4PD4 - chains C and E of the 11 polymer chains in the assembly; structure by X-ray diffraction, 3.04 A resolution.

# Chain C
Name: Cytochrome b
Source organism: Saccharomyces cerevisiae (strain ATCC 204508 / S288c)
UniProt: P00163 (CYB_YEAST); residues 1-385 here = UniProt positions 1-385
Sequence (385 residues; each row starts with the number of its first residue):
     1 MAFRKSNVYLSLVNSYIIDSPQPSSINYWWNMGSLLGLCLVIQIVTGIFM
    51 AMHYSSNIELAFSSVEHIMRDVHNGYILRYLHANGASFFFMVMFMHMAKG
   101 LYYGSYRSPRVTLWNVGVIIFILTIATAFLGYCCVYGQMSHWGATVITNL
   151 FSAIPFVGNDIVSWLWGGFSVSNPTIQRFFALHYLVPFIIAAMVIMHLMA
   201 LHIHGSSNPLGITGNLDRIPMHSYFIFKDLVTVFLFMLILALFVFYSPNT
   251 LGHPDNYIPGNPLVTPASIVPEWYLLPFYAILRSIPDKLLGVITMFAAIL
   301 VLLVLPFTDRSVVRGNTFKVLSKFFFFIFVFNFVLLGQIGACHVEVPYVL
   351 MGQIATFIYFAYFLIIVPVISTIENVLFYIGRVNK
Metal / ion sites: heme Fe site 1: His-82, His-183; heme Fe site 2: His-96, His-197
Ligand contacts:
  - 1,2-Distearoyl-sn-glycerophosphoethanolamine (3PE): Phe-3, Asn-7, Tyr-9, Leu-10, Val-13, Pro-109, Thr-112, Asn-115, Val-116, Ile-119, Met-196, His-204
  - 1,2-diacyl-glycerol-3-sn-phosphate (3PH), molecule 1: Trp-29, Phe-94, Met-95, Met-97, Ala-98, Leu-101, Tyr-102, Tyr-103, Phe-121, Pro-209, Phe-278, Leu-302, Thr-317, Lys-323, Phe-326, Phe-327, Phe-329, Val-330, Phe-333, Tyr-359
  - 1,2-diacyl-glycerol-3-sn-phosphate (3PH), molecule 2: Leu-38, His-222, Ile-226, Phe-227, Leu-230, Val-233, Phe-234
  - 1,2-diacyl-glycerol-3-sn-phosphate (3PH), molecule 3: Ile-42, Val-45, Ile-77, Leu-81, Met-237, Leu-240, Phe-245
  - Atovaquone (AOQ; 2-[trans-4-(4-chlorophenyl)cyclohexyl]-3-hydroxynaphthalene-1,4-dione): Ile-125, Phe-129, Met-139, Trp-142, Gly-143, Val-146, Ile-147, Leu-150, Ile-269, Pro-271, Leu-275, Phe-278, Tyr-279, Leu-282, Met-295, Phe-296, Ile-299
  - heme (HEM), molecule 1: Trp-30, Met-32, Gly-33, Ser-34, Leu-36, Gly-37, Phe-89, Met-93, His-96, Met-97, Lys-99, Ser-105, Tyr-106, Arg-110, Leu-113, Trp-114, Gly-117, Val-118, Ile-120, Phe-121, Ile-190, Val-194, His-197, Leu-198, Leu-201, Ser-206, Ser-207
  - heme (HEM), molecule 2: Leu-40, Gln-43, Ile-44, Gly-47, Ile-48, Met-50, Ala-51, Tyr-54, Val-65, Arg-79, His-82, Ala-83, Ala-86, Phe-89, Thr-127, Ala-128, Gly-131, Tyr-132, Val-135, Phe-180, His-183, Tyr-184, Pro-187, Ile-190, Tyr-274
  - UQ6 (5-(3,7,11,15,19,23-hexamethyl-tetracosa-2,6,10,14,18,22-hexaenyl)-2,3-dimethoxy-6-methyl-benzene-1,4-diol): Tyr-16, Ile-17, Gln-22, Ile-26, Trp-30, Gly-33, Ser-34, Gly-37, Leu-40, Val-41, Ile-44, Val-45, Ile-48, Phe-49, Leu-182, Leu-185, Ala-191, Val-194, Leu-198, Leu-201, Ser-206, Met-221, Phe-225, Asp-229
UniProt features mapped onto this chain:
  - binding site (a ubiquinone): Tyr-16, His-202
  - binding site (heme b): His-82, His-96, His-183, His-197
  - natural variant: Ile-122 (I122T: In strain: ATCC 44821 / 777-3A), Ile-269 (I269ID: In strain: D273-10B/A21)
  - mutagenesis: Gly-131 (G131S: In W7: Causes respiratory deficiency)
From the paper describing this entry:
  - binding site for Atovaquone: Phe-129, Met-139, Trp-142, Gly-143, Val-146, Ile-147, Ile-269, Pro-271, Leu-275, Phe-278, Tyr-279, Leu-282, Met-295, Phe-296, Ile-299
  - contacts within the chain: Phe-278/Ile-299
  - mutagenesis - F129K, Y279A: decreased catalytic activity (citing earlier work)
  - mutagenesis - I147V, L275F, Y279S: decreased binding to Atovaquone (citing earlier work)
  - mutagenesis - L275F: unchanged catalytic activity (citing earlier work)
  - specificity-determining residues: Leu-275, Phe-278 (by similarity / conservation)
  - heme coordination: His-82, His-96, His-183, His-197 (citing earlier work)

# Chain E
Name: Cytochrome b-c1 complex subunit Rieske, mitochondrial
Source organism: Saccharomyces cerevisiae (strain ATCC 204508 / S288c)
Notes: EC 1.10.2.2
UniProt: P08067 (UCRI_YEAST); residues 31-215 here = UniProt positions 31-215
Sequence (185 residues; row label = number of the first residue in the row):
    31 KSTYRTPNFDDVLKENNDADKGRSYAYFMVGAMGLLSSAGAKSTVETFIS
    81 SMTATADVLAMAKVEVNLAAIPLGKNVVVKWQGKPVFIRHRTPHEIQEAN
   131 SVDMSALKDPQTDADRVKDPQWLIMLGICTHLGCVPIGEAGDFGGWFCPC
   181 HGSHYDISGRIRKGPAPLNLEIPAYEFDGDKVIVG
Disulfide bonds: Cys-164/Cys-180
Metal / ion sites: 2Fe-2S cluster Fe: Cys-159, His-161, Cys-178, His-181
Ligand contacts:
  - 1,2-diacyl-glycerol-3-sn-phosphate (3PH), molecule 1: Val-60, Met-63, Gly-64, Ser-67
  - 1,2-diacyl-glycerol-3-sn-phosphate (3PH), molecule 2: Ser-67, Gly-70, Ala-71, Ser-73, Thr-74, Val-75, Thr-77, Phe-78
  - 2Fe-2S cluster (FES): Cys-159, His-161, Leu-162, Gly-163, Cys-164, Cys-178, Cys-180, His-181, Gly-182, Ser-183, Pro-195
UniProt features mapped onto this chain:
  - region: Ala-90 to Lys-93 (Hinge)
  - binding site ([2Fe-2S] cluster): Cys-159, His-161, Cys-178, His-181
  - mutagenesis: Gly-157 (G157D: Loss of activity), Cys-159 (C159S: Loss of activity), His-161 (H161R: Loss of activity), Gly-163 (G163D: Partial loss of activity), Cys-164 (C164S: Loss of activity), Pro-166 (P166L: Partial loss of activity), Cys-178 (C178S/Y: Loss of activity), Pro-179 (P179L: Partial loss of activity), Cys-180 (C180S: Loss of activity), His-181 (H181R: Loss of activity), Ser-183 (S183L: Loss of activity), His-184 (H184R: No loss of activity), 5 further mutagenesis entries in UniProt
From the paper describing this entry:
  - binding site for Atovaquone: His-181
  - 2Fe-2S cluster coordination: His-181

# How chain C and chain E interact
Pairs across the interface (25; chain C residue first):
  Thr-46(C) / Phe-78(E)
  Phe-49(C) / Phe-78(E)
  Phe-49(C) / Ser-81(E)
  Phe-49(C) / Met-82(E)  hydrophobic
  Met-52(C) / Ser-81(E)
  Met-52(C) / Met-82(E)  hydrophobic
  His-53(C) / Ser-81(E)  hydrogen bond (side chain-backbone)
  His-53(C) / Thr-85(E)
  His-67(C) / Thr-85(E)
  His-67(C) / Asp-87(E)  salt bridge
  Asp-71(C) / Ala-86(E)  hydrogen bond (backbone-backbone)
  Asp-71(C) / Asp-87(E)
  Val-72(C) / Ser-81(E)
  Val-72(C) / Thr-85(E)
  His-73(C) / Ser-80(E)
  His-73(C) / Ser-81(E)
  His-73(C) / Thr-83(E)
  His-73(C) / Ala-84(E)  hydrogen bond (side chain-backbone)
  His-73(C) / Ala-86(E)
  Asn-74(C) / Thr-77(E)
  Asn-74(C) / Ser-80(E)
  Leu-78(C) / Phe-78(E)  hydrophobic
  Leu-78(C) / Ser-81(E)
  Leu-230(C) / Met-63(E)  hydrophobic
  Phe-234(C) / Ser-67(E)
Interface residues without a listed pair, chain C (15 interface residues in all): Val-45, Arg-70, Phe-227
Interface residues without a listed pair, chain E (13 interface residues in all): Ile-79

# Summary
15 residues of chain C face 13 of chain E across their interface; the contacts include 3 hydrogen bonds and 1
salt bridge. Polar contacts include His-67(C)/Asp-87(E), His-53(C)/Ser-81(E) and His-73(C)/Ala-84(E). The
paper reports a binding site for Atovaquone at Phe-129(C), Met-139(C) and His-181(E) among others; I147V,
L275F and Y279S of chain C reduce binding to Atovaquone; 5 substitutions were tested in all.
Chain C is Cytochrome b and chain E is Cytochrome b-c1 complex subunit Rieske, mitochondrial, both from
Saccharomyces cerevisiae (strain ATCC 204508 / S288c); the structure, Structural analysis of
atovaquone-inhibited cytochrome bc1 complex reveals the molecular basis of antimalarial drug action, was
determined by X-ray diffraction.
